9DMZ - chains A and C of the 5 polymer chains in the assembly; structure by electron microscopy, 2.80 A resolution.

== Chain A (and C) ==
Protein: Major prion protein
From: Odocoileus virginianus
Notes: chain C of this document is another copy of the same molecule, construct and numbering; everything in this record applies to it too
UniProtKB: Q7JIQ1 (Q7JIQ1_ODOVR); residues 1-256 here = UniProt positions 1-256
Sequence (256 residues; each row starts with the number of its first residue):
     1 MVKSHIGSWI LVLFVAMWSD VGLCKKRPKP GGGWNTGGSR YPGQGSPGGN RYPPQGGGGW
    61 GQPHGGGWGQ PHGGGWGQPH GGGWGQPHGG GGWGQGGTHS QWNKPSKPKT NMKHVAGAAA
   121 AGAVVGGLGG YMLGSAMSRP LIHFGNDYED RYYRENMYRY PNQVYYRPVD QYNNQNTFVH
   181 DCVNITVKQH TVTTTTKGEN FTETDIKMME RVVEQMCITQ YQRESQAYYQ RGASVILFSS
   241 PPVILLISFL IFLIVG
Unresolved in the structure: 1-91, 230-256
Disulfide bonds: Cys182-Cys217
Covalent attachments: N-acetylglucosamine (NAG) linked to Asn184, Asn200
From the paper describing this entry:
  - post-translational modification sites: Asn184, Asn200
  - binding site for N-acetylglucosamine: Asn184, Asn200

== Interface between chain A and chain C ==
Residue-residue contacts (358; chain A residue first):
  Gly92(A) - Gly92(C)
  Trp93(A) - Trp93(C)
  Trp93(A) - Tyr148(C)  hydrophobic
  Gly94(A) - Trp93(C)  hydrogen bond (backbone-backbone)
  Gly94(A) - Gly94(C)
  Gly94(A) - Gln95(C)  hydrogen bond (backbone-backbone)
  Gln95(A) - Trp93(C)
  Gln95(A) - Gln95(C)  hydrogen bond
  Gln95(A) - Asn146(C)
  Gln95(A) - Asp147(C)  hydrogen bond (side chain-backbone)
  Gly96(A) - Gln95(C)  hydrogen bond (backbone-backbone)
  Gly96(A) - Gly97(C)
  Gly96(A) - Asn146(C)  hydrogen bond (backbone-side chain)
  Gly97(A) - Gly97(C)
  Gly97(A) - Thr98(C)
  Thr98(A) - Thr98(C)
  Thr98(A) - Phe144(C)
  Thr98(A) - Asn146(C)
  His99(A) - Thr98(C)  hydrogen bond (backbone-backbone)
  His99(A) - His99(C)  hydrogen bond
  His99(A) - Ser100(C)
  His99(A) - Gln101(C)
  Ser100(A) - Thr98(C)  hydrogen bond (side chain-backbone)
  Ser100(A) - Ser100(C)  hydrogen bond (side chain-backbone)
  Ser100(A) - Phe144(C)
  Gln101(A) - Ser100(C)  hydrogen bond (backbone-backbone)
  Gln101(A) - Gln101(C)  hydrogen bond
  Gln101(A) - Trp102(C)  hydrogen bond (backbone-backbone)
  Trp102(A) - Trp102(C)
  Trp102(A) - Asn103(C)  hydrogen bond (backbone-backbone)
  Trp102(A) - Val124(C)
  Trp102(A) - Gly127(C)
  Asn103(A) - Asn103(C)  hydrogen bond
  Asn103(A) - Gly122(C)  hydrogen bond (side chain-backbone)
  Asn103(A) - Ala123(C)
  Asn103(A) - Val124(C)
  Lys104(A) - Asn103(C)  hydrogen bond (backbone-backbone)
  Lys104(A) - Lys104(C)
  Lys104(A) - Pro105(C)
  Pro105(A) - Pro105(C)
  Pro105(A) - Gly122(C)
  Ser106(A) - Pro105(C)  hydrogen bond (backbone-backbone)
  Ser106(A) - Ser106(C)
  Ser106(A) - Lys107(C)  hydrogen bond (backbone-backbone)
  Ser106(A) - Pro108(C)
  Lys107(A) - Lys107(C)
  Lys107(A) - Pro108(C)
  Pro108(A) - Pro108(C)
  Lys109(A) - Pro108(C)  hydrogen bond (backbone-backbone)
  Lys109(A) - Lys109(C)
  Lys109(A) - Thr110(C)  hydrogen bond (backbone-backbone)
  Thr110(A) - Thr110(C)
  Thr110(A) - Met112(C)
  Thr110(A) - Ala121(C)
  Asn111(A) - Thr110(C)  hydrogen bond (backbone-backbone)
  Asn111(A) - Asn111(C)  hydrogen bond
  Asn111(A) - Met112(C)  hydrogen bond (backbone-backbone)
  Asn111(A) - Tyr221(C)
  Met112(A) - Met112(C)
  Met112(A) - Lys113(C)
  Met112(A) - Tyr221(C)  hydrogen bond (backbone-side chain)
  Lys113(A) - Lys113(C)  hydrogen bond (backbone-backbone)
  Lys113(A) - His114(C)
  Lys113(A) - Asp181(C)  salt bridge
  Lys113(A) - Thr219(C)
  Lys113(A) - Tyr221(C)
  His114(A) - Lys113(C)  hydrogen bond (backbone-backbone)
  His114(A) - His114(C)
  His114(A) - Val115(C)  hydrogen bond (backbone-backbone)
  His114(A) - Val179(C)
  His114(A) - Asp181(C)  salt bridge
  Val115(A) - Val115(C)
  Ala116(A) - Val115(C)  hydrogen bond (backbone-backbone)
  Ala116(A) - Ala116(C)
  Ala116(A) - Gly117(C)  hydrogen bond (backbone-backbone)
  Ala116(A) - Thr177(C)
  Ala116(A) - Val179(C)  hydrophobic
  Gly117(A) - Gly117(C)  hydrogen bond (backbone-backbone)
  Gly117(A) - Tyr131(C)
  Gly117(A) - Thr177(C)
  Ala118(A) - Val115(C)
  Ala118(A) - Gly117(C)
  Ala118(A) - Ala118(C)
  Ala118(A) - Tyr131(C)  hydrogen bond (backbone-side chain)
  Ala119(A) - Val115(C)
  Ala119(A) - Ala118(C)  hydrogen bond (backbone-backbone)
  Ala119(A) - Ala119(C)
  Ala119(A) - Ala120(C)  hydrogen bond (backbone-backbone)
  Ala119(A) - Ala123(C)
  Ala119(A) - Val125(C)  hydrophobic
  Ala120(A) - Ala120(C)
  Ala120(A) - Ala123(C)
  Ala121(A) - Ala120(C)
  Ala121(A) - Ala121(C)
  Gly122(A) - Ala121(C)  hydrogen bond (backbone-backbone)
  Gly122(A) - Gly122(C)
  Gly122(A) - Ala123(C)
  Ala123(A) - Ala123(C)
  Ala123(A) - Val124(C)  hydrogen bond (backbone-backbone)
  Val124(A) - Val124(C)
  Val125(A) - Val124(C)  hydrogen bond (backbone-backbone)
  Val125(A) - Gly126(C)  hydrogen bond (backbone-backbone)
  Val125(A) - Gly130(C)  hydrogen bond (backbone-backbone)
  Val125(A) - Tyr131(C)  hydrophobic
  Gly126(A) - Gly126(C)
  Gly126(A) - Gly127(C)  hydrogen bond (backbone-backbone)
  Gly127(A) - Gly127(C)
  Leu128(A) - Gly127(C)  hydrogen bond (backbone-backbone)
  Leu128(A) - Leu128(C)
  Leu128(A) - Met137(C)  hydrophobic
  Leu128(A) - Pro140(C)  hydrophobic
  Leu128(A) - Ile142(C)  hydrophobic
  Gly129(A) - Gly129(C)
  Gly129(A) - Gly130(C)  hydrogen bond (backbone-backbone)
  Gly130(A) - Gly130(C)
  Tyr131(A) - Gly130(C)  hydrogen bond (backbone-backbone)
  Tyr131(A) - Tyr131(C)
  Tyr131(A) - Met132(C)  hydrogen bond (backbone-backbone)
  Tyr131(A) - Gln175(C)
  Met132(A) - Met132(C)
  Met132(A) - Leu133(C)
  Met132(A) - Ser135(C)
  Met132(A) - Gln175(C)
  Leu133(A) - Leu133(C)  hydrogen bond (backbone-backbone)
  Leu133(A) - Asn173(C)
  Leu133(A) - Asn174(C)
  Leu133(A) - Gln175(C)  hydrogen bond (backbone-side chain)
  Gly134(A) - Leu133(C)  hydrogen bond (backbone-backbone)
  Gly134(A) - Gly134(C)
  Gly134(A) - Ser135(C)  hydrogen bond (backbone-backbone)
  Ser135(A) - Ser135(C)
  Ala136(A) - Ser135(C)  hydrogen bond (backbone-backbone)
  Ala136(A) - Ala136(C)
  Ala136(A) - Met137(C)  hydrogen bond (backbone-backbone)
  Met137(A) - Met137(C)
  Met137(A) - Pro140(C)  hydrophobic
  Ser138(A) - Met137(C)  hydrogen bond (backbone-backbone)
  Ser138(A) - Ser138(C)
  Ser138(A) - Arg139(C)  hydrogen bond (backbone-backbone)
  Ser138(A) - Pro140(C)
  Arg139(A) - Arg139(C)
  Arg139(A) - Pro140(C)
  Pro140(A) - Pro140(C)
  Leu141(A) - Pro140(C)  hydrogen bond (backbone-backbone)
  Leu141(A) - Leu141(C)
  Leu141(A) - Ile142(C)  hydrogen bond (backbone-backbone)
  Ile142(A) - Ile142(C)
  His143(A) - Leu141(C)
  His143(A) - Ile142(C)  hydrogen bond (backbone-backbone)
  His143(A) - His143(C)
  His143(A) - Phe144(C)
  Phe144(A) - Phe144(C)  hydrophobic
  Phe144(A) - Gly145(C)  hydrogen bond (backbone-backbone)
  Gly145(A) - Gly145(C)
  Asn146(A) - Asn146(C)  hydrogen bond
  Asp147(A) - Asn146(C)  hydrogen bond (backbone-backbone)
  Asp147(A) - Asp147(C)
  Asp147(A) - Tyr148(C)  hydrogen bond (backbone-backbone)
  Tyr148(A) - Tyr148(C)  hydrophobic
  Glu149(A) - Tyr148(C)  hydrogen bond (backbone-backbone)
  Glu149(A) - Glu149(C)
  Glu149(A) - Asp150(C)  hydrogen bond (backbone-backbone)
  Asp150(A) - Asp150(C)
  Arg151(A) - Asp150(C)  hydrogen bond (backbone-backbone)
  Arg151(A) - Arg151(C)
  Arg151(A) - Tyr152(C)  hydrogen bond (backbone-backbone)
  Arg151(A) - Tyr153(C)  hydrogen bond
  Tyr152(A) - Tyr152(C)  hydrophobic
  Tyr153(A) - Tyr152(C)  hydrogen bond (backbone-backbone)
  Tyr153(A) - Tyr153(C)
  Tyr153(A) - Arg154(C)  hydrogen bond (backbone-backbone)
  Tyr153(A) - Asn156(C)  hydrogen bond (backbone-side chain)
  Tyr153(A) - Tyr158(C)
  Arg154(A) - Arg154(C)
  Arg154(A) - Asn156(C)
  Glu155(A) - Arg154(C)  hydrogen bond (backbone-backbone)
  Glu155(A) - Glu155(C)
  Glu155(A) - Asn156(C)
  Asn156(A) - Asn156(C)  hydrogen bond
  Asn156(A) - Met157(C)  hydrogen bond (backbone-backbone)
  Met157(A) - Met157(C)
  Tyr158(A) - Met157(C)  hydrogen bond (backbone-backbone)
  Tyr158(A) - Tyr158(C)
  Tyr158(A) - Arg159(C)  hydrogen bond (backbone-backbone)
  Arg159(A) - Arg159(C)
  Tyr160(A) - Arg159(C)  hydrogen bond (backbone-backbone)
  Tyr160(A) - Tyr160(C)
  Pro161(A) - Arg159(C)
  Pro161(A) - Tyr160(C)
  Pro161(A) - Pro161(C)
  Pro161(A) - Asn162(C)  hydrogen bond (backbone-backbone)
  Asn162(A) - Ser138(C)
  Asn162(A) - Arg139(C)
  Asn162(A) - Asn162(C)  hydrogen bond
  Asn162(A) - Gln163(C)
  Gln163(A) - Gln163(C)  hydrogen bond
  Gln163(A) - Tyr165(C)
  Val164(A) - Ala136(C)  hydrophobic
  Val164(A) - Ser138(C)
  Val164(A) - Gln163(C)  hydrogen bond (backbone-backbone)
  Val164(A) - Val164(C)
  Val164(A) - Tyr165(C)  hydrogen bond (backbone-backbone)
  Tyr165(A) - Tyr165(C)
  Tyr166(A) - Ser135(C)
  Tyr166(A) - Tyr165(C)  hydrogen bond (backbone-backbone)
  Tyr166(A) - Tyr166(C)  hydrophobic
  Tyr166(A) - Arg167(C)  hydrogen bond (backbone-backbone)
  Tyr166(A) - Pro168(C)
  Tyr166(A) - Gln171(C)  hydrogen bond
  Arg167(A) - Arg167(C)
  Pro168(A) - Arg167(C)
  Pro168(A) - Pro168(C)
  Pro168(A) - Val169(C)  hydrogen bond (backbone-backbone)
  Pro168(A) - Gln171(C)
  Val169(A) - Val169(C)
  Asp170(A) - Val169(C)  hydrogen bond (backbone-backbone)
  Asp170(A) - Asp170(C)  hydrogen bond (backbone-backbone)
  Gln171(A) - Asp170(C)  hydrogen bond (backbone-backbone)
  Gln171(A) - Gln171(C)  hydrogen bond
  Gln171(A) - Tyr172(C)  hydrogen bond (backbone-backbone)
  Gln171(A) - Asn173(C)  hydrogen bond
  Tyr172(A) - Tyr172(C)
  Tyr172(A) - Asn173(C)
  Asn173(A) - Tyr172(C)  hydrogen bond (backbone-backbone)
  Asn173(A) - Asn173(C)  hydrogen bond (backbone-side chain)
  Asn173(A) - Asn174(C)  hydrogen bond (backbone-backbone)
  Asn174(A) - Asn174(C)
  Gln175(A) - Asn174(C)  hydrogen bond (backbone-backbone)
  Gln175(A) - Gln175(C)  hydrogen bond
  Gln175(A) - Asn176(C)
  Asn176(A) - Asn174(C)
  Asn176(A) - Gln175(C)  hydrogen bond (side chain-backbone)
  Asn176(A) - Asn176(C)  hydrogen bond (side chain-backbone)
  Thr177(A) - Asn176(C)  hydrogen bond (backbone-backbone)
  Thr177(A) - Thr177(C)
  Thr177(A) - Phe178(C)  hydrogen bond (backbone-backbone)
  Phe178(A) - Phe178(C)
  Val179(A) - Phe178(C)  hydrogen bond (backbone-backbone)
  Val179(A) - Val179(C)
  Val179(A) - His180(C)  hydrogen bond (backbone-backbone)
  His180(A) - His180(C)
  Asp181(A) - His180(C)  hydrogen bond (backbone-backbone)
  Asp181(A) - Asp181(C)
  Asp181(A) - Cys182(C)  hydrogen bond (backbone-backbone)
  Cys182(A) - Cys182(C)
  Cys182(A) - Val183(C)
  Val183(A) - His180(C)
  Val183(A) - Val183(C)
  Asn184(A) - Val183(C)  hydrogen bond (backbone-backbone)
  Asn184(A) - Asn184(C)  hydrogen bond
  Ile185(A) - Asn184(C)  hydrogen bond (backbone-backbone)
  Ile185(A) - Ile185(C)
  Ile185(A) - Thr186(C)  hydrogen bond (backbone-backbone)
  Thr186(A) - Thr186(C)
  Val187(A) - Thr186(C)  hydrogen bond (backbone-backbone)
  Val187(A) - Val187(C)
  Val187(A) - Lys188(C)  hydrogen bond (backbone-backbone)
  Val187(A) - Val212(C)  hydrophobic
  Lys188(A) - Lys188(C)
  Lys188(A) - His190(C)
  Gln189(A) - Lys188(C)  hydrogen bond (backbone-backbone)
  Gln189(A) - Gln189(C)  hydrogen bond
  Gln189(A) - His190(C)  hydrogen bond (backbone-backbone)
  Gln189(A) - Lys207(C)
  Gln189(A) - Met208(C)
  Gln189(A) - Met209(C)  hydrogen bond
  His190(A) - His190(C)  hydrogen bond (side chain-backbone)
  His190(A) - Val192(C)
  Thr191(A) - His190(C)  hydrogen bond (backbone-backbone)
  Thr191(A) - Thr191(C)
  Thr191(A) - Val192(C)  hydrogen bond (backbone-backbone)
  Thr191(A) - Lys207(C)  hydrogen bond
  Val192(A) - Val192(C)
  Thr193(A) - Val192(C)  hydrogen bond (backbone-backbone)
  Thr193(A) - Thr193(C)
  Thr193(A) - Thr194(C)  hydrogen bond (backbone-backbone)
  Thr194(A) - Thr194(C)
  Thr195(A) - Thr194(C)  hydrogen bond (backbone-backbone)
  Thr195(A) - Thr195(C)
  Thr195(A) - Thr196(C)  hydrogen bond (backbone-backbone)
  Thr196(A) - Thr196(C)
  Lys197(A) - Thr196(C)  hydrogen bond (backbone-backbone)
  Lys197(A) - Lys197(C)
  Gly198(A) - Gly198(C)
  Gly198(A) - Glu199(C)  hydrogen bond (backbone-backbone)
  Glu199(A) - Glu199(C)
  Asn200(A) - Glu199(C)  hydrogen bond (backbone-backbone)
  Asn200(A) - Asn200(C)  hydrogen bond
  Phe201(A) - Asn200(C)
  Phe201(A) - Phe201(C)
  Phe201(A) - Thr202(C)  hydrogen bond (backbone-backbone)
  Thr202(A) - Thr202(C)
  Glu203(A) - Thr202(C)  hydrogen bond (backbone-backbone)
  Glu203(A) - Glu203(C)
  Glu203(A) - Thr204(C)  hydrogen bond (backbone-backbone)
  Thr204(A) - Thr204(C)
  Asp205(A) - Thr204(C)  hydrogen bond (backbone-backbone)
  Asp205(A) - Asp205(C)
  Asp205(A) - Ile206(C)  hydrogen bond (backbone-backbone)
  Ile206(A) - Ile206(C)
  Lys207(A) - Ile206(C)  hydrogen bond (backbone-backbone)
  Lys207(A) - Lys207(C)
  Lys207(A) - Met208(C)  hydrogen bond (backbone-backbone)
  Met208(A) - Met208(C)
  Met209(A) - Met208(C)  hydrogen bond (backbone-backbone)
  Met209(A) - Met209(C)
  Met209(A) - Glu210(C)  hydrogen bond (backbone-backbone)
  Met209(A) - Val212(C)
  Glu210(A) - Glu210(C)
  Arg211(A) - Glu210(C)  hydrogen bond (backbone-backbone)
  Arg211(A) - Arg211(C)  hydrogen bond (backbone-backbone)
  Val212(A) - Arg211(C)
  Val212(A) - Val212(C)
  Val213(A) - Val212(C)  hydrogen bond (backbone-backbone)
  Val213(A) - Val213(C)
  Val213(A) - Glu214(C)  hydrogen bond (backbone-backbone)
  Glu214(A) - Arg211(C)  salt bridge
  Glu214(A) - Glu214(C)  hydrogen bond (backbone-backbone)
  Glu214(A) - Gln215(C)  hydrogen bond (backbone-backbone)
  Gln215(A) - Glu214(C)
  Gln215(A) - Gln215(C)  hydrogen bond
  Met216(A) - Gln215(C)  hydrogen bond (backbone-backbone)
  Met216(A) - Met216(C)
  Met216(A) - Cys217(C)  hydrogen bond (backbone-backbone)
  Cys217(A) - Cys217(C)  hydrogen bond (backbone-backbone)
  Cys217(A) - Ile218(C)  hydrogen bond (backbone-backbone)
  Ile218(A) - Gln215(C)
  Ile218(A) - Met216(C)
  Ile218(A) - Ile218(C)  hydrophobic
  Thr219(A) - Ile218(C)  hydrogen bond (backbone-backbone)
  Thr219(A) - Thr219(C)
  Thr219(A) - Gln220(C)  hydrogen bond (backbone-backbone)
  Gln220(A) - Gln220(C)  hydrogen bond
  Gln220(A) - Gln222(C)
  Gln220(A) - Tyr229(C)
  Tyr221(A) - Gln220(C)  hydrogen bond (backbone-backbone)
  Tyr221(A) - Tyr221(C)  hydrophobic
  Tyr221(A) - Gln222(C)  hydrogen bond (backbone-backbone)
  Gln222(A) - Gln222(C)
  Arg223(A) - Gln222(C)  hydrogen bond (backbone-backbone)
  Arg223(A) - Arg223(C)
  Arg223(A) - Glu224(C)  hydrogen bond (backbone-backbone)
  Glu224(A) - Glu224(C)
  Ser225(A) - Gln222(C)
  Ser225(A) - Arg223(C)  hydrogen bond (side chain-backbone)
  Ser225(A) - Glu224(C)  hydrogen bond (side chain-backbone)
  Ser225(A) - Ser225(C)  hydrogen bond (side chain-backbone)
  Gln226(A) - Gln222(C)
  Gln226(A) - Ser225(C)  hydrogen bond (backbone-backbone)
  Gln226(A) - Gln226(C)  hydrogen bond
  Gln226(A) - Ala227(C)  hydrogen bond (backbone-backbone)
  Ala227(A) - Gln222(C)
  Ala227(A) - Ala227(C)
  Tyr228(A) - Ala227(C)  hydrogen bond (backbone-backbone)
  Tyr228(A) - Tyr228(C)  hydrophobic
  Tyr228(A) - Tyr229(C)  hydrogen bond (backbone-backbone)
  Tyr229(A) - Gln215(C)
  Tyr229(A) - Tyr229(C)  hydrophobic
Other interface residues (no listed pair), chain C (138 interface residues in all): Gly96

== Summary ==
The chain A/chain C interface involves 138 residues from each chain; the contacts include 158 hydrogen bonds
and 3 salt bridges. Polar contacts include Lys113(A)-Asp181(C), His114(A)-Asp181(C) and Glu214(A)-Arg211(C).
Covalently linked N-acetylglucosamine: at Asn184(A) and Asn200(A). From the paper: a binding site for
N-acetylglucosamine at Asn184(A) and Asn200(A); modification sites Asn184(A) and Asn200(A).
Chain A and chain C are both Major prion protein (Odocoileus virginianus); the structure, Glycosylated chronic
wasting disease prion fibril, was determined by electron microscopy (same publication as 9DMY).
